PDB entry 6CGU | X-ray diffraction, 1.90 A resolution | chains A and D

[Chain A (and D)]
Protein: Cadherin-6
Organism: Mus musculus
Notes: fragment: ec1-2; chain D of this document is another copy of the same molecule, construct and numbering; everything in this record applies to it too
UniProt: P97326 (CADH6_MOUSE); residues 1-207 here correspond to UniProt positions 54-260 (UniProt number = residue number + 53)
Sequence (207 residues; each row starts with the number of its first residue):
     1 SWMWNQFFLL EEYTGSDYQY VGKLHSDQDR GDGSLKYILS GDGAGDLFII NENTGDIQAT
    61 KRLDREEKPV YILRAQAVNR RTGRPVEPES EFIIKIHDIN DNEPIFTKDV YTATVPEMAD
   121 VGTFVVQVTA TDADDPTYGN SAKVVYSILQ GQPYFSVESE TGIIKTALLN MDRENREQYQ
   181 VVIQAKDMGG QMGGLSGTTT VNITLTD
Metal / ion sites: Ca2+ site 1: Glu-11, Glu-12, Asp-64, Glu-66, Asp-101; Ca2+ site 2: Glu-11, Glu-66, Asp-98, Ile-99, Asp-101, Asp-134; Ca2+ site 3: Asn-100, Asn-102, Asp-132, Asp-134, Ser-141, Asp-187
UniProt features mapped onto this chain:
  - glycosylation: Asn-202 (N-linked (GlcNAc...) asparagine)
Reported in the primary citation:
  - mutagenesis - M188D: decreased binding to cadherin-9
  - mutagenesis - M188D: decreased binding to cadherin-10
  - mutagenesis - W4A/M188D: abolished binding to cadherin-9
  - specificity-determining residues: Tyr-20, His-97
  - mutagenesis - M3V/Y20L/E89P/H97Q, Y20L/H97Q: decreased binding to Cadherin-6 (chain A)
  - mutagenesis - Y20L/H97Q: increased binding to cadherin-11
  - post-translational modification sites: Asn-202 (proposed by the authors, not directly observed)
  - mutagenesis - W4A: abolished binding to Cadherin-6 (chain A)
  - mutagenesis - Y20L/H97Q: decreased binding to cadherin-6
  - mutagenesis - W4A: abolished binding to cadherin-11

[How chain A and chain D interact]
Contacting residue pairs (53; chain A residue first):
  Ser-1(A) with Ser-26(D); Asp-27(D), hydrogen bond (backbone-side chain); Glu-87(D), hydrogen bond (backbone-side chain)
  Trp-2(A) with His-25(D); Tyr-37(D), hydrophobic; Ala-75(D); Gln-76(D); Ala-77(D), hydrophobic; Glu-87(D); Pro-88(D), hydrogen bond (side chain-backbone); Ser-90(D)
  Met-3(A) with His-25(D), hydrogen bond (backbone-backbone)
  Trp-4(A) with Trp-4(D); Asn-5(D); Leu-24(D), hydrophobic; Ser-90(D); Phe-92(D), hydrophobic
  Asn-5(A) with Trp-4(D)
  Gln-6(A) with Lys-23(D)
  Phe-7(A) with Phe-8(D), hydrophobic
  Phe-8(A) with Phe-7(D), hydrophobic; Tyr-20(D), hydrophobic; Gly-22(D); Lys-23(D)
  Tyr-20(A) with His-97(D); Tyr-138(D)
  Gly-22(A) with Phe-8(D)
  Lys-23(A) with Gln-6(D); Phe-8(D); Tyr-138(D)
  Leu-24(A) with Trp-4(D), hydrophobic
  His-25(A) with Trp-2(D); Met-3(D), hydrogen bond
  Ser-26(A) with Ser-1(D)
  Asp-27(A) with Ser-1(D), hydrogen bond (side chain-backbone); Met-3(D)
  Tyr-37(A) with Trp-2(D), hydrophobic
  Asp-56(A) with Tyr-138(D), hydrogen bond
  Gln-58(A) with Tyr-138(D), hydrogen bond
  Ala-75(A) with Trp-2(D)
  Gln-76(A) with Trp-2(D)
  Ala-77(A) with Trp-2(D), hydrophobic
  Glu-87(A) with Ser-1(D), hydrogen bond (side chain-backbone); Trp-2(D)
  Pro-88(A) with Trp-2(D), hydrogen bond (backbone-side chain)
  Ser-90(A) with Trp-2(D); Trp-4(D)
  Phe-92(A) with Trp-4(D), hydrophobic
  His-97(A) with Tyr-20(D)
  Tyr-138(A) with Tyr-20(D), hydrophobic; Asp-56(D); Gln-58(D), hydrogen bond
  Met-188(A) with Asp-17(D)
Other interface residues (no listed pair), chain A (31 interface residues in all): Val-21, Gln-28, Thr-137
Other interface residues (no listed pair), chain D (31 interface residues in all): Tyr-18, Val-21, Gln-28

[Overview]
Chain A and chain D each contribute 31 residues to their interface, with 11 hydrogen bonds. Polar contacts
include Ser-1(A)/Asp-27(D), Ser-1(A)/Glu-87(D) and Trp-2(A)/Pro-88(D). From the paper: M3V/Y20L/E89P/H97Q and
Y20L/H97Q of chain A reduce binding to Cadherin-6 (chain A); specificity determinants Tyr-20(A) and His-97(A);
5 substitutions were tested in all.
Chain A and chain D are both Cadherin-6 (Mus musculus); the structure, mouse cadherin-6 EC1-2 adhesive
fragment, was determined by X-ray diffraction together with 6CG6, 6CG7, 6CGB and 6CGS from the same study.
